Entry 9CU2 (electron microscopy, 2.27 A resolution); this record covers chains A and G of the 14 polymer chains in the assembly.

# Chain A
Molecule: Nitrogenase molybdenum-iron protein alpha chain
Source organism: Azotobacter vinelandii
Notes: EC 1.18.6.1
Reference sequence: P07328 (NIFD_AZOVI); residues 1-492 here = UniProt positions 1-492
Chain sequence (492 residues; row label = number of the first residue in the row):
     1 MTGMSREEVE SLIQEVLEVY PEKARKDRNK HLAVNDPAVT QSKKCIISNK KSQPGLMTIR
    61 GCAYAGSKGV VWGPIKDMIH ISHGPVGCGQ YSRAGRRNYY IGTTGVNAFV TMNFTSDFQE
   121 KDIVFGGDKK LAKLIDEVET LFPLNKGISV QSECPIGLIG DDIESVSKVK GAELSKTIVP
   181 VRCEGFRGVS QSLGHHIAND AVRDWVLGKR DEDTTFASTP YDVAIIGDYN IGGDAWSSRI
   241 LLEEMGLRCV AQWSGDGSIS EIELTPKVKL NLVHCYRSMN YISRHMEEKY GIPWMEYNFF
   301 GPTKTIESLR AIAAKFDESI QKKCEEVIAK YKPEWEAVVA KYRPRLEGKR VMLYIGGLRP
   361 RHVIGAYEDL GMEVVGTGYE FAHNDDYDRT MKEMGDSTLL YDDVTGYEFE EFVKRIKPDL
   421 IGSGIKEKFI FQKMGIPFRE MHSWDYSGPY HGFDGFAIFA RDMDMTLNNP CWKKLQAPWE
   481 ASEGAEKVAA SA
Unresolved in the structure: 1-3, 481-492
UniProt features mapped onto this chain:
  - binding site ([8Fe-7S] cluster): C62, C88, C154
  - binding site ([7Fe-Mo-9S-C-homocitryl] cluster): C275, H442
  - mutagenesis: H195 (H195Q: No nitrogenase activity)
Metal / ion sites: fe(8)-S(7) cluster Fe: C62, C88, C154 (shared with 3 residues of chain B); Fe ion near C275 (its only coordinating residue here)
Residues lining bound ligands:
  - fe(8)-S(7) cluster (CLF): C62, Y64, P85, G87, C88, Y91, E153, C154, G185
  - 3-hydroxy-3-carboxy-adipic acid (HCA): A65, V70, G95, R96, Q191, G424, I425, E440, H442
  - ICS (iron-sulfur-molybdenum cluster with interstitial carbon): V70, R96, H195, Y229, I231, C275, R277, S278, I355, G356, G357, L358, R359, E380, F381, M441, H442

# Chain G
Molecule: Protein FeSII
Source organism: Azotobacter vinelandii
Reference sequence: Q44501 (FESII_AZOVI); numbering as in UniProt (aligned over 1-122)
Chain sequence (122 residues; row label = number of the first residue in the row):
     1 MATIYFSSPL MPHNKKVQAV AGKRSTLLGV AQENGVKIPF ECQDGNCGSC LVKITHLDGE
    61 RIKGMLLTDK ERNVLKSVGK LPKSEEERAA VRDLPPTYRL ACQTIVTDED LLVEFTGEPG
   121 GA
Unresolved in the structure: 1
Metal / ion sites: 2Fe-2S cluster Fe: C42, C47, C50, C102
Residues lining bound ligands:
  - 2Fe-2S cluster (FES): F40, E41, C42, G45, N46, C47, G48, S49, C50, L100, C102, Q103
  - 4Fe-4S cluster (SF4): P119, G121, A122

# How chain A and chain G interact
Pairs across the interface - 34 pairs, chain A then chain G:
  K43(A) - E87(G)  salt bridge
  N49(A) - A90(G)  hydrogen bond (side chain-backbone)
  N49(A) - D93(G)  hydrogen bond
  K51(A) - D69(G)  salt bridge
  G157(A) - G22(G)
  G157(A) - K23(G)
  G157(A) - R24(G)  hydrogen bond (backbone-backbone)
  L158(A) - R24(G)  hydrogen bond (backbone-side chain)
  D161(A) - V20(G)
  D162(A) - V20(G)
  R182(A) - A21(G)  hydrogen bond (side chain-backbone)
  R187(A) - G22(G)  hydrogen bond (side chain-backbone)
  R187(A) - I105(G)
  G188(A) - L66(G)
  L193(A) - M65(G)
  L193(A) - D93(G)
  H196(A) - G64(G)
  H196(A) - R92(G)
  H196(A) - D93(G)
  D200(A) - I62(G)
  D200(A) - K63(G)
  D200(A) - G64(G)  hydrogen bond (side chain-backbone)
  R203(A) - E60(G)  hydrogen bond (side chain-backbone)
  R203(A) - R61(G)
  R203(A) - I62(G)  hydrogen bond (side chain-backbone)
  D204(A) - E60(G)
  D204(A) - R61(G)  salt bridge
  D204(A) - K63(G)  salt bridge
  W205(A) - R61(G)
  W205(A) - D108(G)
  H285(A) - E60(G)  salt bridge
  H383(A) - V91(G)  hydrogen bond (side chain-backbone)
  H383(A) - D93(G)
  D385(A) - V91(G)
Also at the interface, not in a pair above, chain A (28 interface residues in all): K50, G160, E164, V189, I197, A201, R277, R284, K289
Also at the interface, not in a pair above, chain G (22 interface residues in all): R72, L94

# Overview
28 residues of chain A face 22 of chain G across their interface; the contacts include 10 hydrogen bonds and 5
salt bridges. Polar contacts include K43(A)-E87(G), K51(A)-D69(G) and D204(A)-R61(G). Bound to chain A:
3-hydroxy-3-carboxy-adipic acid, compound ICS and fe(8)-S(7) cluster.
Chain A is Nitrogenase molybdenum-iron protein alpha chain and chain G is Protein FeSII, both from Azotobacter
vinelandii; the structure, Azotobacter vinelandii filamentous 2:2:1 MoFeP:FeP:FeSII-Complex (C2 symmetry), was
determined by electron microscopy together with 9CTZ, 9CU0 and 9CU1 from the same study.
